Entry 4B3Q (X-ray diffraction, 5.00 A resolution (low resolution: residue-level contacts below are approximate; hydrogen-bond / salt-bridge calls are withheld)); this record covers chains A and R of the 4 polymer chains in the assembly.

Chain A:
Protein: Reverse transcriptase/ribonuclease H
Organism: Human immunodeficiency virus 1
Notes: EC 2.7.7.49, 2.7.7.7, 3.1.26.13, 3.1.13.2, 3.4.23.16
UniProtKB: P04585 (POL_HV1H2); residues 1-560 here correspond to UniProt positions 588-1147 (UniProt number = residue number + 587)
Chain sequence (560 residues; numbered 1 to 560; the number before each row is that of its first residue):
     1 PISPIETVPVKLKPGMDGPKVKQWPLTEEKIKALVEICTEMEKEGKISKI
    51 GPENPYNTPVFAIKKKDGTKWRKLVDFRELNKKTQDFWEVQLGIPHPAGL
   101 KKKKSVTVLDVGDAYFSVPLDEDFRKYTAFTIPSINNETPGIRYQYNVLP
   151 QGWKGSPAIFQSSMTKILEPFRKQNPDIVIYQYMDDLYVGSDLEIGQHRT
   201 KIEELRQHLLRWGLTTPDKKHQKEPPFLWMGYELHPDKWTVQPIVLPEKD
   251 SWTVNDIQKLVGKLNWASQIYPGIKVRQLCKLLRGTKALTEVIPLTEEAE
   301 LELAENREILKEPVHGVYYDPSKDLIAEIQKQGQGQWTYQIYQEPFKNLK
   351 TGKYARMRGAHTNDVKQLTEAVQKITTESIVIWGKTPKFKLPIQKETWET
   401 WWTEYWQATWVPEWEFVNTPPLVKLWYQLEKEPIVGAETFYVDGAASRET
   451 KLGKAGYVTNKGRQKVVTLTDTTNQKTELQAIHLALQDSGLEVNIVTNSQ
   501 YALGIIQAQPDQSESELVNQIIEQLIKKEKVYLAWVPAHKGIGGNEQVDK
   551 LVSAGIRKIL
Not modelled in the structure: 62-74, 557-560
Sequence notes: engineered mutation Gly68 (Ser655 in P04585), Lys83 (Arg670 in P04585), Val411 (Ile998 in P04585), Ser447 (Asn1034 in P04585), Lys461 (Arg1048 in P04585), His483 (Tyr1070 in P04585), Ile559 (Val1146 in P04585)
Swiss-Prot annotation at these positions:
  - region: Phe227 to His235 (RT 'primer grip')
  - motif: Trp398 to Trp414 (Tryptophan repeat motif)
  - binding site (Mg(2+)): Asp110, Asp185, Asp186, Asp443, Glu478, Asp549
  - site: Trp401 (Essential for RT p66/p51 heterodimerization), Trp414 (Essential for RT p66/p51 heterodimerization), Phe440, Tyr441 (Cleavage), Leu560 (Cleavage)
Ligand contacts: non-nucleoside rt inhibitor nevirapine (NVP; 11-cyclopropyl-5,11-dihydro-4-methyl-6H-dipyrido[3,2-b:2',3'-e][1,4]diazepin-6-one): Leu100, Lys101, Lys103, Val106, Val179, Tyr181, Tyr188, Trp229, Leu234, His235, Pro236, Tyr318
What the authors report for this chain:
  - mutagenesis - G333D, G333E, G335C, G335D, N348I, A360I, A360V, Q509L: decreased catalytic activity (citing earlier work)

Chain R:
Molecule: Template RNA
Sequence (34 nucleotides; row label = number of the first residue in the row):
     1 AUGANGGCCACAAUAACUAUAGGCAUACGACCAC
Not modelled in the structure: 1-5, 27-34

How chain A and chain R interact:
Contacting residue pairs (16):
  Glu89(A) - C9(R)
  Glu89(A) - A10(R)
  Gln91(A) - C9(R)
  Gly93(A) - A10(R)
  Ile94(A) - A10(R)
  Asn265(A) - A12(R)
  Cys280(A) - A13(R)
  Lys353(A) - A12(R)
  Arg356(A) - A13(R)
  Arg356(A) - U14(R)
  Lys374(A) - A12(R)
  Lys374(A) - A13(R)
  Asn474(A) - C24(R)
  Gln475(A) - G22(R)
  Gln475(A) - G23(R)
  Gln500(A) - G22(R)
Interface residues without a listed pair, chain A (21 interface residues in all): Leu283, Thr286, Ala355, Met357, Ala446, Arg448, Glu449, Tyr501, His539
Interface residues without a listed pair, chain R (10 interface residues in all): A15, A25

In short:
Chain A and chain R form an interface of 21 and 10 residues respectively. Ligands of chain A: non-nucleoside
rt inhibitor nevirapine. From UniProt: 6 Mg2+-binding residues on chain A. The paper reports that G333D, G333E
and G335C of chain A, among others, reduce catalytic activity; 8 substitutions were tested in all.
Chain A is Reverse transcriptase/ribonuclease H (Human immunodeficiency virus 1) and chain R is Template RNA;
the structure, Structures of HIV-1 RT and RNA-DNA Complex Reveal a Unique RT Conformation and Substrate
Interface, was determined by X-ray diffraction together with 4B3O and 4B3P from the same study.
